5VEE - chain A; structure by X-ray diffraction, 2.50 A resolution.

[Chain A]
Molecule: Serine/threonine-protein kinase PAK 4
Source organism: Homo sapiens
Notes: EC 2.7.11.1
Reference sequence: O96013 (PAK4_HUMAN); residues 286-591 here = UniProt positions 286-591
Sequence (319 residues; each row starts with the number of its first residue):
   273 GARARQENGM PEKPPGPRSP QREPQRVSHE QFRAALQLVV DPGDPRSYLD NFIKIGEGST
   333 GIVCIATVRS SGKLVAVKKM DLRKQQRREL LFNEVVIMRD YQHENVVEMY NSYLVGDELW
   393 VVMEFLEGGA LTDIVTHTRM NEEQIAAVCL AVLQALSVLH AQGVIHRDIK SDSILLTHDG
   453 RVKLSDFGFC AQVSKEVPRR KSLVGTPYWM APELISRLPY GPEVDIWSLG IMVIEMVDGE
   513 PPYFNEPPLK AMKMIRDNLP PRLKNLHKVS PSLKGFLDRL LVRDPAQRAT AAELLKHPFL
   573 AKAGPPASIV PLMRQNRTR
Disordered / not traced: 273-299, 590-591
Modified residues: Ser474 (phosphoserine; SEP)
Differences from the reference sequence: expression tag (273-285)
Small-molecule neighbours: FRAX486 (981; 6-(2,4-dichlorophenyl)-8-ethyl-2-{[3-fluoro-4-(piperazin-1-yl)phenyl]amino}pyrido[2,3-d]pyrimidin-7(8H)-one): Ile327, Val335, Ala348, Val349, Lys350, Glu366, Val393, Met395, Glu396, Phe397, Leu398, Glu399, Gly401, Asp405, Leu447, Asp458
UniProt features mapped onto this chain:
  - region: Arg298 to Asn323 (GEF-interaction domain (GID))
  - active site: Asp440 (Proton acceptor)
  - binding site (ATP): Ile327 to Val335, Lys350, Glu396 to Leu398, Asp458 to Gly460
  - modified residue (Phosphoserine): Ser291, Ser474
  - mutagenesis: Lys350 (K350M: No change in cell motility; in association with M-351), Lys351 (K351M: No change in cell motility; in association with M-350), Ser445 (S445N: Approximately 30-fold increased autophosphorylation (constitutively active mutant)), Ser474 (S474E: Approximately 3-fold increased autophosphorylation)
From the paper describing this entry:
  - post-translational modification sites: Ser474
  - binding site for FRAX486: Lys350, Met395

[Overview]
Bound to chain A: FRAX486. Curated annotation (UniProt) lists active-site residue Asp440, 16 ATP-binding
residues and 4 mutagenesis sites. From the paper: a binding site for FRAX486 at Lys350 and Met395; a
modification site at Ser474.
Chain A is Serine/threonine-protein kinase PAK 4 (Homo sapiens); the structure, PAK4 kinase domain in complex
with FRAX486, was determined by X-ray diffraction (same publication as 5VED and 5VEF).
